Entry 2RKE (X-ray diffraction, 1.80 A resolution); this record covers chain A.

# Chain A
Protein: Phosphoenolpyruvate carboxykinase, cytosolic [GTP]
From: Rattus norvegicus
Notes: EC 4.1.1.32
UniProtKB: P07379 (PPCKC_RAT); numbering as in UniProt (aligned over 1-622)
Amino-acid sequence (624 residues; row label = number of the first residue in the row; numbers below 1 keep their minus sign (Gly-1 is residue -1)):
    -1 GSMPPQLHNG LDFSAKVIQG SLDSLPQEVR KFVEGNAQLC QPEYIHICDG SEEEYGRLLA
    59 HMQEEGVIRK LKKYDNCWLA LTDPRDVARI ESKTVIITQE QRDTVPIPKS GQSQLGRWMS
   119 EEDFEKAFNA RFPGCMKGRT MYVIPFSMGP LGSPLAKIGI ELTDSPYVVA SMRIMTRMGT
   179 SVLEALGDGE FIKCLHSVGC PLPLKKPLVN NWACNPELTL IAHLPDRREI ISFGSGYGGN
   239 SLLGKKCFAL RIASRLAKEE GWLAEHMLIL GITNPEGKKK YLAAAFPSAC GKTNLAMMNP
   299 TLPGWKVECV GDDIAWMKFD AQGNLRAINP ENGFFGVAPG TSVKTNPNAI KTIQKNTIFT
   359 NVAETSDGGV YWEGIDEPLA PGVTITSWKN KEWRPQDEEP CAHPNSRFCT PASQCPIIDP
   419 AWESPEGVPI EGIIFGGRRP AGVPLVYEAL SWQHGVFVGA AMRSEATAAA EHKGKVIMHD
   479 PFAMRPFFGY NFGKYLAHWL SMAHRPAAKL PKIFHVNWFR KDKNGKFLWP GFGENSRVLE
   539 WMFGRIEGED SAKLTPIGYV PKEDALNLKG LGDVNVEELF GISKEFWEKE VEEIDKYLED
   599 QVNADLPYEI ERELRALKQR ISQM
Not modelled in the structure: -1 to 3, 465-471
Sequence notes: expression tag (-1 to 0)
Ion coordination: Na+: Leu79, Asn208; Mn2+ site 1: Lys244, His264, Asp311; Mn2+ site 2 near Glu607 (its only coordinating residue here)
Residues lining bound ligands: sulfoacetic acid (SAT): Ala86, Arg87, Tyr235, Gly236, Gly237, Lys243, Lys244, Phe333, Asn403, Arg405
Swiss-Prot annotation at these positions:
  - region: Gly457 to Gly487 (Omega-loop)
  - active site: Cys288
  - binding site (substrate): Arg87, Tyr235 to Gly237, Ser286, Asn403 to Arg405
  - binding site (Mn(2+)): Lys244, His264, Asp311
  - binding site (GTP): Ala287 to Asn292, Arg405, Arg436, Phe530 to Asn533
  - modified residue: Ser19 (Phosphoserine), Lys70 (N6-acetyllysine), Lys71 (N6-acetyllysine), Ser90 (Phosphoserine), Lys91 (N6-acetyllysine), Ser118 (Phosphoserine), Thr178 (Phosphothreonine), Ser286 (Phosphoserine), Lys473 (N6-acetyllysine), Lys521 (N6-acetyllysine), Lys524 (N6-acetyllysine), Lys594 (N6-acetyllysine)

# Overview
Chain A binds sulfoacetic acid. The Na+ site is built by Leu79 and Asn208. Lys244, His264 and Asp311 form the
Mn2+ site 1. From UniProt: active-site residue Cys288, 8 substrate-binding residues, 3 Mn2+-binding residues
and 12 GTP-binding residues.
Chain A is Phosphoenolpyruvate carboxykinase, cytosolic [GTP] (Rattus norvegicus); the structure, The
Structure of rat cytosolic PEPCK in complex with sulfoacetate, was determined by X-ray diffraction together
with 2RK7, 2RK8, 2RKA and 2RKD from the same study.
